1RZ9 - chains G and E of the 7 polymer chains in the assembly; structure by X-ray diffraction, 3.10 A resolution.

== Chain G ==
Molecule: 26-nt DNA strand
Sequence (26 nucleotides; row label = number of the first residue in the row):
     1 CACGAGCCAG CGAGCGAGCG AACGCG

== Chain E ==
Name: Rep protein
From: Adeno-associated virus - 5
Notes: fragment: AAV5 Rep Nuclease Domain
UniProt: Q9YJC1 (Q9YJC1_9VIRU); residue numbers follow UniProt; this construct covers 1-197
Chain sequence (197 residues; each row starts with the number of its first residue):
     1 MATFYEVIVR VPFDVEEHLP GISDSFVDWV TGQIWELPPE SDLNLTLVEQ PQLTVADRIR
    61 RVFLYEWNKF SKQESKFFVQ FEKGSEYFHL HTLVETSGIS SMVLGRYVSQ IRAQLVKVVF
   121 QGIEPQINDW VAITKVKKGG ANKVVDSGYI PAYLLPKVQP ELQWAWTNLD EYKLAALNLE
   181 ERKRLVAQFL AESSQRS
Unresolved in the structure: 194-197
Reported in the primary citation:
  - catalytic residues: Tyr-153
  - binding site for the 26-nt DNA strand: Met-102, Arg-106, Lys-137, Lys-138, Gly-139

== How chain G and chain E interact ==
Contacting residue pairs - 18 pairs, chain G then chain E:
  DG20(G) with Arg-106(E), base contact
  DA22(G) with Gly-105(E), hydrogen bond to the phosphate; Arg-106(E), sugar contact; Ser-109(E), hydrogen bond to the phosphate
  DC23(G) with Ser-101(E), phosphate contact; Met-102(E), sugar contact; Leu-104(E), phosphate contact; Gly-105(E), hydrogen bond to the phosphate; Lys-135(E), salt bridge to the phosphate; Asn-142(E), hydrogen bond to the phosphate
  DG24(G) with Ser-101(E), hydrogen bond to the phosphate; Met-102(E), phosphate contact; Gly-139(E), base contact; Gly-140(E), base contact; Ala-141(E), phosphate contact; Asn-142(E), hydrogen bond to the phosphate
  DC25(G) with Gly-139(E), hydrogen bond to the base
  DG26(G) with Lys-137(E), hydrogen bond to the base
Also at the interface, not in a pair above, chain G (7 interface residues in all): DA21
Also at the interface, not in a pair above, chain E (13 interface residues in all): Ile-133

== Summary ==
The interface between chain G and chain E involves 7 residues on one side and 13 on the other; the contacts
include 8 hydrogen bonds and 1 salt bridge. Polar contacts include DC25(G)/Gly-139(E), DG26(G)/Lys-137(E) and
DA22(G)/Gly-105(E). The paper reports the catalytic residue Tyr-153(E); a binding site for the 26-nt DNA
strand at Met-102(E), Arg-106(E) and Lys-137(E) among others.
Here chain G is a 26-nt DNA strand and chain E is Rep protein (Adeno-associated virus - 5). Entry 1RZ9
(Crystal Structure of AAV Rep complexed with the Rep-binding sequence) was determined by X-ray diffraction
(same publication as 1UUT).
